PDB entry 6WXH | electron microscopy, 3.09 A resolution | chains B and D of the 4 polymer chains in the assembly

[Chain B]
Molecule: Outer membrane protein TolC
From: Escherichia coli (strain K12)
Reference sequence: P02930 (TOLC_ECOLI); numbering as in UniProt (aligned over 1-493)
Sequence (493 residues; each row starts with the number of its first residue):
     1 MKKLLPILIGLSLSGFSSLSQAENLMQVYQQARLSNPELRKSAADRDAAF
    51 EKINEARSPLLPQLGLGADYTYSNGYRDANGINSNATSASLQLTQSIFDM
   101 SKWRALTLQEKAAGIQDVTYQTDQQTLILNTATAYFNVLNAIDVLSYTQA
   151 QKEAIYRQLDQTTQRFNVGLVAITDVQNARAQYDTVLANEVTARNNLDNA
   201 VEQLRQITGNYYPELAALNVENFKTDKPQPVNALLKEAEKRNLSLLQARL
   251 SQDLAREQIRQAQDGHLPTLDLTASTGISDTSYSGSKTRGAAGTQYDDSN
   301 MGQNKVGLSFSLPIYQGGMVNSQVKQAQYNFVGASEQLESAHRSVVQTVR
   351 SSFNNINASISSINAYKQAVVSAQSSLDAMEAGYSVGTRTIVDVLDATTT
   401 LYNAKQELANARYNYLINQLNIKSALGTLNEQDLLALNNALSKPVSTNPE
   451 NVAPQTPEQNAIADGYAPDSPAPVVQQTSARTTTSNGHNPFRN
Disordered / not traced: 1-22, 451-493
Swiss-Prot annotation at these positions:
  - mutagenesis: Tyr384 (Y384F: Partial channel opening. Increases sensitivity to vancomycin, by allowing its passive diffusion across the outer membrane; when associated with E-389), Arg389 (R389E: Partial channel opening. Increases sensitivity to vancomycin, by allowing its passive diffusion across the outer membrane; when associated with F-382), Asp393 (D393A: Decreases inhibition by hexaamminecobalt(3+)), Asp396 (D396A: Decreases inhibition by hexaamminecobalt(3+))

[Chain D]
Molecule: Colicin-E1
From: Escherichia coli
Notes: fragment: colE1-T residues 1-190
Reference sequence: P02978 (CEA1_ECOLX); numbering as in UniProt (aligned over 1-190)
Sequence (198 residues; row label = number of the first residue in the row):
     1 METAVAYYKDGVPYDDKGQVIITLLNGTPDGSGSGGGGGKGGSKSESSAA
    51 IHATAKWSTAQLKKTQAEQAARAKAAAEAQAKAKANRDALTQRLKDIVNE
   101 ALRHNASRTPSATELAHANNAAMQAEDERLRLAKAEEKARKEAEAAEKAF
   151 QEAEQRRKEIEREKAETERQLKLAEAEEKRLAALSEEAKALEHHHHHH
Disordered / not traced: 1-45, 132-198
Construct notes: expression tag (191-198)
From the paper describing this entry:
  - mutagenesis - P110A: unchanged binding to Outer membrane protein TolC (chain B)
  - conformationally variable residues: Pro110

[How chain B and chain D interact]
Contacting residue pairs - 83 pairs, chain B then chain D:
  Glu38(B) - Lys84(D)  salt bridge
  Lys52(B) - Asn99(D)  hydrogen bond
  Ala56(B) - Leu102(D)  hydrophobic
  Gly67(B) - Ala116(D)
  Gly67(B) - His117(D)
  Gly67(B) - Asn120(D)  hydrogen bond (backbone-side chain)
  Ala68(B) - Asn120(D)
  Asp69(B) - His117(D)
  Asp69(B) - Asn120(D)  hydrogen bond
  Ala86(B) - Gln124(D)
  Ser88(B) - Asn120(D)
  Ser88(B) - Gln124(D)  hydrogen bond
  Ala89(B) - Asn120(D)
  Ala89(B) - Met123(D)
  Ser90(B) - Ala116(D)  hydrogen bond (side chain-backbone)
  Ser90(B) - Asn119(D)  hydrogen bond
  Ser90(B) - Asn120(D)  hydrogen bond
  Gln92(B) - Ala112(D)
  Gln92(B) - Leu115(D)
  Gln92(B) - Ala116(D)
  Thr94(B) - Leu115(D)
  Asp99(B) - Arg108(D)  salt bridge
  Ser101(B) - Asn105(D)  hydrogen bond
  Ser101(B) - Arg108(D)
  Lys102(B) - Asn105(D)  hydrogen bond (backbone-side chain)
  Ala105(B) - Leu102(D)  hydrophobic
  Ala105(B) - Asn105(D)
  Leu108(B) - Val98(D)
  Gln109(B) - Val98(D)
  Ala112(B) - Leu94(D)
  Ile115(B) - Leu90(D)  hydrophobic
  Ile115(B) - Leu94(D)  hydrophobic
  Gln116(B) - Thr91(D)  hydrogen bond
  Gln116(B) - Leu94(D)
  Thr122(B) - Arg87(D)
  Asp123(B) - Arg87(D)  salt bridge
  Asn130(B) - Gln80(D)  hydrogen bond
  Gln247(B) - Arg87(D)
  Gln247(B) - Leu90(D)
  Gln258(B) - Ile97(D)
  Thr269(B) - Arg108(D)  hydrogen bond
  Asp271(B) - Thr109(D)
  Ser275(B) - Asn119(D)  hydrogen bond
  Gly277(B) - Met123(D)
  Ile278(B) - Met123(D)
  Ser279(B) - Met123(D)
  Ser279(B) - Gln124(D)
  Thr281(B) - Asp127(D)
  Tyr283(B) - Glu128(D)  hydrogen bond
  Tyr283(B) - Arg131(D)  hydrogen bond
  Gln295(B) - Leu130(D)
  Gln295(B) - Arg131(D)  hydrogen bond (side chain-backbone)
  Ser299(B) - Asp127(D)  hydrogen bond
  Ser299(B) - Arg131(D)  hydrogen bond
  Met301(B) - Met123(D)
  Met301(B) - Asp127(D)
  Gln303(B) - Met123(D)
  Lys305(B) - Asn119(D)  hydrogen bond
  Asn330(B) - Arg93(D)  hydrogen bond
  Tyr366(B) - Thr65(D)
  Tyr384(B) - Ser47(D)  hydrogen bond
  Arg389(B) - Glu46(D)  salt bridge
  Arg389(B) - Ser48(D)
  Asp393(B) - Ser48(D)  hydrogen bond
  Asp393(B) - Ile51(D)
  Asp393(B) - His52(D)
  Asp396(B) - Ile51(D)
  Asp396(B) - His52(D)  salt bridge
  Asp396(B) - Ala55(D)
  Ala397(B) - Ile51(D)
  Thr399(B) - Ala55(D)
  Thr400(B) - Thr54(D)
  Thr400(B) - Ala55(D)
  Thr400(B) - Ser58(D)
  Asn403(B) - Ser58(D)  hydrogen bond
  Asn403(B) - Thr59(D)  hydrogen bond
  Asn403(B) - Leu62(D)
  Gln406(B) - Leu62(D)
  Glu407(B) - Leu62(D)
  Glu407(B) - Thr65(D)  hydrogen bond
  Asn410(B) - Gln69(D)  hydrogen bond
  Asn414(B) - Gln69(D)  hydrogen bond
  Asn414(B) - Arg72(D)  hydrogen bond
Also at the interface, not in a pair above, chain B (67 interface residues in all): Glu55, Pro59, Gln63, Leu64, Gly65, Leu66, Thr119, Thr126, Ser251, Leu254, Gln261, Thr273, Tyr296, Met380
Also at the interface, not in a pair above, chain D (44 interface residues in all): Gln61, Gln66, Ala101, Thr113, Glu126
Interface features reported in the paper:
  - interface residues, chain B: Gly65(B), Gly67(B), Asp69(B), Ser90(B), Ser279(B), Lys305(B)
  - interface residues, chain D: Ala116(D), Asn119(D), Asn120(D), Arg131(D)

[In short]
The interface between chain B and chain D involves 67 residues on one side and 44 on the other, with 28
hydrogen bonds and 5 salt bridges. Polar pairs include Glu38(B)-Lys84(D), Asp99(B)-Arg108(D) and
Asp123(B)-Arg87(D). From the paper: P110A of chain D leaves binding to Outer membrane protein TolC (chain B)
unchanged; interface residues Gly65(B), Gly67(B) and Ala116(D) among others.
Here chain B is Outer membrane protein TolC (Escherichia coli (strain K12)) and chain D is Colicin-E1
(Escherichia coli). Entry 6WXH (Colicin E1 fragment in nanodisc-embedded TolC) was determined by electron
microscopy, deposited together with 6WXI.
